Entry 9HT4 (X-ray diffraction, 1.75 A resolution); this record covers chain A.

== Chain A ==
Protein: Probable C4-dicarboxylate-binding periplasmic protein
Organism: Pseudomonas aeruginosa PAO1
UniProt: Q9I561 (Q9I561_PSEAE); numbering as in UniProt (aligned over 24-331)
Chain sequence (308 residues; row label = number of the first residue in the row):
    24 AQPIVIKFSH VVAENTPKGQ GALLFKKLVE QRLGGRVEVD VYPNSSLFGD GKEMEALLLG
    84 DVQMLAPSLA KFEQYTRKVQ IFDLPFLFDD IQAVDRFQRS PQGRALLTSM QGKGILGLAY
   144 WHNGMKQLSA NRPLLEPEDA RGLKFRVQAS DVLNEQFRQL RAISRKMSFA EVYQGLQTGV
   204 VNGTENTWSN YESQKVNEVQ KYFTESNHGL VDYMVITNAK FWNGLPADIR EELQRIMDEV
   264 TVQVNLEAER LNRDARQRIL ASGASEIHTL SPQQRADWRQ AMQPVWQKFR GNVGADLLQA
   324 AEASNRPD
Unresolved in the structure: 24-25, 331
Small-molecule neighbours: succinic acid (SIN): Val-34, Val-35, Lys-41, Asp-73, Lys-94, Asn-146, Arg-169, Gln-171, Phe-192, Asn-209, Asn-213, Val-234, Tyr-236
Reported in the primary citation:
  - binding site for succinic acid: Val-34, Lys-41, Ser-91, Lys-94, Arg-169, Gln-171, Asn-209, Val-234
  - specificity-determining residues: Val-234 (proposed by the authors, not directly observed)

== Summary ==
Chain A binds succinic acid. The paper reports a binding site for succinic acid at Val-34, Lys-41 and Ser-91
among others; the specificity determinant Val-234.
Chain A is Probable C4-dicarboxylate-binding periplasmic protein (Pseudomonas aeruginosa PAO1); the structure,
Crystal structure of PA0884, the SBP component of a Pseudomonas aeruginosa PAO1 Tripartite ATP-independent
Periplasmic (TRAP) ..., was determined by X-ray diffraction together with 9HT3 from the same study.
